8R1O - chains E and H of the 9 polymer chains in the assembly; structure by electron microscopy, 3.19 A resolution.

[Chain E]
Molecule: Exoribonuclease phosphorolytic domain-containing protein
Source organism: Thermochaetoides thermophila DSM 1495
UniProtKB: G0RZG4 (G0RZG4_CHATD); numbering as in UniProt (aligned over 1-413)
Sequence (413 residues; each row starts with the number of its first residue):
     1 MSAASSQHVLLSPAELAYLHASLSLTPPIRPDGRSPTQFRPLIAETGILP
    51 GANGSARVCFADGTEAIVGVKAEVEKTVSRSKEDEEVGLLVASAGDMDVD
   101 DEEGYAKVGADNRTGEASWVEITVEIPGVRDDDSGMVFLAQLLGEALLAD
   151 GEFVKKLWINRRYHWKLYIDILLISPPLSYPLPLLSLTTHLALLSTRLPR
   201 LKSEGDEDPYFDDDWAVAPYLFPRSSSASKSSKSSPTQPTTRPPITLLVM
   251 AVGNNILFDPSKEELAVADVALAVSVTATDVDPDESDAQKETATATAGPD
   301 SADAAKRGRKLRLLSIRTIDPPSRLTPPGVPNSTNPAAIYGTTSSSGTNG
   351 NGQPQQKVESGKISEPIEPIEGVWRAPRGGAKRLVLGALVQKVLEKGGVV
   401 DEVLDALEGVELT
Disordered / not traced: 1-7, 78-113, 225-240, 280-307, 334-363, 413
Reported in the primary citation:
  - conformationally variable residues (order/disorder transition): T77 to A117

[Chain H]
Molecule: Putative exosome complex protein
Source organism: Thermochaetoides thermophila DSM 1495
UniProtKB: G0S9A0 (G0S9A0_CHATD); residues 1-358 here = UniProt positions 1-358
Sequence (358 residues; row label = number of the first residue in the row):
     1 MPITIHAPLPPPRLHDEDSDVDMSSDSDSSSEGGVPLTSNLPSRAKPKSS
    51 LFTTTKSSSDIVTPGELITTSPQFMRGHGTYIPPGTTSIISSVAGTILRT
   101 NKLLSVRPLRARYTPEVGDLVVGRIIEVQARRWRVDVGSTQFASLPLSAI
   151 NLPGGILRKRTETDELQMRSFFSEGDLLVAEVQGVYGDGGAVLHTRSLKY
   201 GKLRNGVFVAVSGMGGGGGVVRSRRQVWTLEGANGAGLIDVVLGVNGYVW
   251 IAKHTEDGPGEDPNASTKQVGITNLEEGMSANMYSSQNDRIEAETMREIA
   301 RLRGVVMALVENGLRVDEDMVMRGYREAVEMALVSPEGPEDVYLGGERGR
   351 QLAAALTA
Disordered / not traced: 1-56, 264-279

[How chain E and chain H interact]
Contacting residue pairs - 55 pairs, chain E then chain H:
  L10(E) - R124(H)
  L10(E) - G175(H)
  L11(E) - G175(H)
  S12(E) - G175(H)  hydrogen bond (backbone-backbone)
  S12(E) - D176(H)
  S12(E) - L177(H)
  P13(E) - D176(H)
  P13(E) - S286(H)
  A14(E) - S286(H)
  A14(E) - N288(H)  hydrogen bond (backbone-side chain)
  E15(E) - R124(H)  salt bridge
  E15(E) - L177(H)
  E15(E) - F208(H)
  A17(E) - N288(H)
  Y18(E) - G206(H)
  Y18(E) - V207(H)  hydrophobic
  Y18(E) - N288(H)
  Y18(E) - I291(H)  hydrophobic
  Y18(E) - M296(H)
  Y18(E) - I299(H)
  A21(E) - M296(H)  hydrophobic
  S22(E) - M296(H)
  L25(E) - A293(H)  hydrophobic
  L25(E) - M296(H)  hydrophobic
  I29(E) - A293(H)
  I29(E) - M296(H)  hydrophobic
  I29(E) - R297(H)
  R30(E) - A300(H)
  P31(E) - A300(H)
  P31(E) - R303(H)
  D32(E) - Y343(H)
  G33(E) - Y343(H)  hydrogen bond (backbone-backbone)
  R34(E) - Y343(H)
  Q38(E) - Y343(H)
  P41(E) - Y343(H)
  E263(E) - F208(H)
  E263(E) - R303(H)  salt bridge
  G329(E) - S286(H)
  V330(E) - S285(H)
  V330(E) - S286(H)  hydrogen bond (backbone-side chain)
  V330(E) - Q287(H)  hydrogen bond (backbone-backbone)
  P331(E) - S285(H)  hydrogen bond (backbone-side chain)
  P331(E) - Q287(H)
  N332(E) - N282(H)
  N332(E) - S285(H)
  N332(E) - Q287(H)  hydrogen bond (backbone-side chain)
  S333(E) - N282(H)  hydrogen bond (backbone-side chain)
  I370(E) - Q287(H)
  E371(E) - Q287(H)
  E371(E) - N288(H)
  E371(E) - R290(H)  salt bridge
  G372(E) - S286(H)
  G372(E) - Q287(H)
  G372(E) - N288(H)  hydrogen bond (backbone-backbone)
  V373(E) - Q287(H)
Also at the interface, not in a pair above, chain E (30 interface residues in all): P328
Also at the interface, not in a pair above, chain H (29 interface residues in all): I126, E174, L203, R204, W250, D341, V342, G346

[Summary]
The interface between chain E and chain H involves 30 residues on one side and 29 on the other, with 9
hydrogen bonds and 3 salt bridges. Polar contacts include E15(E)-R124(H), E263(E)-R303(H) and E371(E)-R290(H).
The paper reports conformational variability at T77(E).
Chain E is Exoribonuclease phosphorolytic domain-containing protein and chain H is Putative exosome complex
protein, both from Thermochaetoides thermophila DSM 1495; the structure, Structure of C. thermophilum RNA
exosome core, was determined by electron microscopy.
